Entry 5S50 (X-ray diffraction, 3.10 A resolution); this record covers chains C and E of the 6 polymer chains in the assembly.

Chain C:
Molecule: Tubulin alpha-1B chain
Organism: Bos taurus
Reference sequence: P81947 (TBA1B_BOVIN); residue numbers follow UniProt; this construct covers 1-451
Chain sequence (451 residues; row label = number of the first residue in the row):
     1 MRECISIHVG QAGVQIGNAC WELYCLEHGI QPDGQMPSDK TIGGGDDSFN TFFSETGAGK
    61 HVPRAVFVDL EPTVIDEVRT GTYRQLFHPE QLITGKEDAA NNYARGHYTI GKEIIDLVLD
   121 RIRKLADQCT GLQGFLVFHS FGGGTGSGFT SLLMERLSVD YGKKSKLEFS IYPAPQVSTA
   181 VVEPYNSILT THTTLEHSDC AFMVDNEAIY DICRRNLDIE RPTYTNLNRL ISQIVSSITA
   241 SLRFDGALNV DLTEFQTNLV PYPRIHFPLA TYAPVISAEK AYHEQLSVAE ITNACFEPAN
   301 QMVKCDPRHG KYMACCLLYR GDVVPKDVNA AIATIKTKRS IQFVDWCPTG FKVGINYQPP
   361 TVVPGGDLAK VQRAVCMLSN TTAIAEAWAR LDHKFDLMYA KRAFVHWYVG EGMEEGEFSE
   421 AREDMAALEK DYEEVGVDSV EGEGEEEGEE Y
Not modelled in the structure: 441-451
Metal / ion sites: Ca2+ site 1: Asp-39, Thr-41, Gly-44, Glu-55; Ca2+ site 2: Glu-284 (shared with 1 residue of chain B)
Ligand contacts: GTP (guanosine-5'-triphosphate): Gly-10, Gln-11, Ala-12, Gln-15, Ile-16, Asp-69, Asp-98, Ala-99, Ala-100, Asn-101, Asn-102, Ser-140, Gly-142, Gly-143, Gly-144, Thr-145, Gly-146, Ile-171, Pro-173, Thr-179, Glu-183, Asn-206, Tyr-224, Leu-227, Asn-228, Ile-231

Chain E:
Molecule: Stathmin-4
Organism: Rattus norvegicus
Reference sequence: P63043 (STMN4_RAT); residues 5-145 here correspond to UniProt positions 49-189 (UniProt number = residue number + 44)
Chain sequence (143 residues; numbered 3 to 145; the number before each row is that of its first residue):
     3 MADMEVIELN KCTSGQSFEV ILKPPSFDGV PEFNASLPRR RDPSLEEIQK KLEAAEERRK
    63 YQEAELLKHL AEKREHEREV IQKAIEENNN FIKMAKEKLA QKMESNKENR EAHLAAMLER
   123 LQEKDKHAEE VRKNKELKEE ASR
Not modelled in the structure: 3-5, 29-43, 144-145
Differences from the reference sequence: initiating methionine (3); expression tag (4)
UniProt features mapped onto this chain:
  - modified residue: Ser-46 (Phosphoserine)

How chain C and chain E interact:
Residue-residue contacts (35; chain C residue first):
  His-107(C) / Leu-101(E)
  His-107(C) / Lys-104(E)
  His-107(C) / Met-105(E)
  Tyr-108(C) / Lys-104(E)
  Tyr-108(C) / Met-105(E)  hydrophobic
  Tyr-108(C) / Asn-108(E)
  Thr-109(C) / Arg-112(E)  hydrogen bond
  Lys-112(C) / Met-105(E)
  Glu-155(C) / Leu-101(E)
  Glu-155(C) / Lys-104(E)  salt bridge
  Arg-156(C) / Leu-101(E)
  Ser-158(C) / Phe-93(E)
  Ser-158(C) / Ile-94(E)
  Val-159(C) / Ile-94(E)
  Val-159(C) / Ala-97(E)  hydrophobic
  Val-159(C) / Lys-98(E)
  Gly-162(C) / Asn-90(E)
  Gly-162(C) / Ile-94(E)
  Lys-163(C) / Asn-90(E)  hydrogen bond (backbone-side chain)
  Lys-163(C) / Phe-93(E)
  Thr-193(C) / Lys-104(E)
  Glu-196(C) / Phe-93(E)
  Glu-196(C) / Lys-100(E)  salt bridge
  His-197(C) / Phe-93(E)
  His-197(C) / Ala-97(E)
  Val-409(C) / His-115(E)  hydrogen bond (backbone-side chain)
  Gly-410(C) / Arg-112(E)
  Glu-411(C) / Asn-108(E)  hydrogen bond (backbone-side chain)
  Glu-411(C) / Arg-112(E)  salt bridge
  Gly-412(C) / Asn-108(E)
  Gly-412(C) / Asn-111(E)  hydrogen bond (backbone-side chain)
  Gly-412(C) / Arg-112(E)
  Met-413(C) / Asn-108(E)
  Glu-414(C) / Ser-107(E)  hydrogen bond
  Glu-414(C) / Asn-111(E)  hydrogen bond
Interface residues without a listed pair, chain C (21 interface residues in all): Tyr-103, Leu-152

Summary:
The interface between chain C and chain E involves 21 residues on one side and 14 on the other, with 7
hydrogen bonds and 3 salt bridges. Polar contacts include Glu-155(C)/Lys-104(E), Glu-196(C)/Lys-100(E) and
Glu-411(C)/Arg-112(E). Bound to chain C: GTP.
Here chain C is Tubulin alpha-1B chain (Bos taurus) and chain E is Stathmin-4 (Rattus norvegicus). Entry 5S50
(Tubulin-Z57299526-complex) was determined by X-ray diffraction, deposited together with 5S4L, 5S4M, 5S4N,
5S4O, 5S4P, 5S4Q and 52 further entries.
